Entry 9DR1 (electron microscopy, 3.70 A resolution); this record covers chains G and H of the 8 polymer chains in the assembly.

Chain G (and H):
Molecule: DNA-directed RNA polymerase subunit alpha
Organism: Escherichia coli
Notes: EC 2.7.7.6; chain H of this document is another copy of the same molecule, construct and numbering; everything in this record applies to it too
UniProt: P0A7Z6 (RPOA_ECO57); residue numbers follow UniProt; this construct covers 5-234
Sequence (231 residues; each row starts with the number of its first residue):
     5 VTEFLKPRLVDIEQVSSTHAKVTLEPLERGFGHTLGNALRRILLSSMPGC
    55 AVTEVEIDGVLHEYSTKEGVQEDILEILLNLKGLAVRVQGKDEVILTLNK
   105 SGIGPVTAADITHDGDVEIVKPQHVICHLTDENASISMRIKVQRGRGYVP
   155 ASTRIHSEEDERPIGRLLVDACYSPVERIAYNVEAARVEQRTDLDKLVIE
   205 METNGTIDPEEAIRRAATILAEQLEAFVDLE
Disordered / not traced: 5-7, 160-165 (chain H: 159-169)
Construct notes: expression tag (235)

How chain G and chain H interact:
Contacting residue pairs (61):
  Phe-8(G) / Ser-50(H)
  Phe-8(G) / Arg-150(H)
  Phe-8(G) / Ile-223(H)  hydrophobic
  Leu-9(G) / Gln-227(H)  hydrogen bond (backbone-side chain)
  Lys-10(G) / Glu-226(H)
  Pro-11(G) / Gln-227(H)
  Pro-11(G) / Ala-230(H)
  Arg-12(G) / Ala-230(H)
  Leu-28(G) / Phe-231(H)  hydrophobic
  Gly-34(G) / Arg-45(H)
  Phe-35(G) / Ile-46(H)  hydrophobic
  Phe-35(G) / Ser-50(H)
  Phe-35(G) / Ile-223(H)  hydrophobic
  Phe-35(G) / Gln-227(H)
  His-37(G) / Arg-45(H)
  Thr-38(G) / Arg-45(H)  hydrogen bond
  Leu-39(G) / Leu-228(H)  hydrophobic
  Asn-41(G) / Asn-41(H)
  Ala-42(G) / Thr-38(H)
  Arg-45(G) / Gly-34(H)  hydrogen bond (side chain-backbone)
  Arg-45(G) / His-37(H)
  Arg-45(G) / Thr-38(H)
  Ile-46(G) / Phe-35(H)  hydrophobic
  Ser-49(G) / Arg-33(H)
  Ser-50(G) / Phe-8(H)
  Ser-50(G) / Phe-35(H)
  Gly-149(G) / Val-5(H)
  Arg-150(G) / Val-5(H)  hydrogen bond (side chain-backbone)
  Arg-150(G) / Glu-7(H)
  Arg-150(G) / Phe-8(H)
  Arg-150(G) / Glu-32(H)  salt bridge
  Arg-218(G) / Ala-230(H)
  Arg-218(G) / Phe-231(H)  hydrogen bond (side chain-backbone)
  Arg-218(G) / Asp-233(H)
  Arg-218(G) / Glu-235(H)
  Ala-221(G) / Leu-228(H)
  Ala-221(G) / Phe-231(H)  hydrophobic
  Thr-222(G) / Glu-235(H)
  Ile-223(G) / Phe-35(H)  hydrophobic
  Leu-224(G) / Leu-228(H)  hydrophobic
  Glu-226(G) / Lys-10(H)
  Gln-227(G) / Phe-8(H)
  Gln-227(G) / Leu-9(H)  hydrogen bond (side chain-backbone)
  Gln-227(G) / Leu-31(H)
  Gln-227(G) / Phe-35(H)
  Gln-227(G) / Leu-39(H)
  Leu-228(G) / Leu-39(H)  hydrophobic
  Leu-228(G) / Leu-224(H)  hydrophobic
  Leu-228(G) / Ala-225(H)
  Ala-230(G) / Pro-11(H)
  Phe-231(G) / Leu-28(H)  hydrophobic
  Phe-231(G) / Leu-43(H)  hydrophobic
  Phe-231(G) / Arg-218(H)  hydrogen bond (backbone-side chain)
  Phe-231(G) / Ala-221(H)  hydrophobic
  Val-232(G) / Arg-218(H)
  Val-232(G) / Ala-221(H)  hydrophobic
  Val-232(G) / Thr-222(H)
  Asp-233(G) / Arg-218(H)
  Glu-235(G) / Ala-221(H)
  Glu-235(G) / Thr-222(H)
  Glu-235(G) / Ala-225(H)
Other interface residues (no listed pair), chain G (39 interface residues in all): Leu-13, Leu-31, Arg-33, Arg-148, Ile-217, Ala-225, Glu-229
Other interface residues (no listed pair), chain H (40 interface residues in all): Arg-12, Leu-13, Ala-42, Arg-195, Ile-217, Val-232

Summary:
39 residues of chain G face 40 of chain H across their interface, with 7 hydrogen bonds and 1 salt bridge.
Among the polar pairs are Arg-150(G)/Glu-32(H), Leu-9(G)/Gln-227(H) and Thr-38(G)/Arg-45(H).
Chain G and chain H are both DNA-directed RNA polymerase subunit alpha (Escherichia coli); the structure, E.
coli RNA polymerase consensus volume with a bound fluoride riboswitch in the ligand-bound state, was
determined by electron microscopy.
